Entry 2ZZO (X-ray diffraction, 2.20 A resolution); this record covers chains N and C.

# Chain N
Name: Transmembrane protein
Notes: fragment: gp41 fragment n36
UniProt: P04580; residues 35-70 here correspond to UniProt positions 546-581 (UniProt number = residue number + 511)
Chain sequence (37 residues; each row starts with the number of its first residue):
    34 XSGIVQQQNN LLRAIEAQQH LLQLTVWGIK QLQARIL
Construct notes: acetylation (34)
Modified / non-standard residues: ACE (acetyl group) at position 34

# Chain C
Name: Transmembrane protein
Notes: fragment: fusion inhibitor peptide c34
UniProt: P04578 (ENV_HV1H2); residues 117-150 here correspond to UniProt positions 628-661 (UniProt number = residue number + 511)
Chain sequence (35 residues; row label = number of the first residue in the row):
   116 XWMEWDREIN NYTSLIHSLI EEAQNQQEKN EQELL
Construct notes: acetylation (116); engineered mutation Ala138 (Ser649 in P04578)
Modified / non-standard residues: ACE (acetyl group) at position 116
Curated features (UniProtKB/Swiss-Prot):
  - glycosylation: Asn126 (N-linked (GlcNAc...) asparagine)

# Chain N / chain C interface
Contacting residue pairs (27):
  Gly36(N) - Gln141(C)  hydrogen bond (backbone-side chain)
  Gly36(N) - Asn145(C)  hydrogen bond (backbone-side chain)
  Ile37(N) - Asn145(C)
  Gln39(N) - Gln141(C)
  Gln40(N) - Ala138(C)  hydrogen bond (side chain-backbone)
  Gln40(N) - Gln141(C)
  Gln40(N) - Gln142(C)  hydrogen bond
  Gln40(N) - Asn145(C)
  Asn43(N) - Glu137(C)
  Asn43(N) - Ala138(C)
  Asn43(N) - Gln141(C)
  Arg46(N) - Leu134(C)
  Ala47(N) - Leu134(C)
  Ala50(N) - Ile131(C)
  Gln51(N) - Ile131(C)
  His53(N) - Tyr127(C)
  Leu54(N) - Ile124(C)  hydrophobic
  Leu54(N) - Tyr127(C)  hydrophobic
  Leu54(N) - Ile131(C)  hydrophobic
  Leu57(N) - Trp120(C)  hydrogen bond (backbone-side chain)
  Leu57(N) - Glu123(C)
  Leu57(N) - Ile124(C)  hydrophobic
  Leu57(N) - Tyr127(C)  hydrophobic
  Trp60(N) - ACE_116(C)
  Trp60(N) - Trp120(C)
  Gly61(N) - Trp117(C)
  Gln64(N) - Trp117(C)
Interface residues without a listed pair, chain N (18 interface residues in all): Leu44, Thr58, Leu65
Interface residues without a listed pair, chain C (15 interface residues in all): Thr128, Leu130

# Summary
Chain N and chain C form an interface of 18 and 15 residues respectively, with 5 hydrogen bonds. Among the
polar pairs are Gly36(N)-Gln141(C), Gly36(N)-Asn145(C) and Gln40(N)-Ala138(C).
Here chain N is Transmembrane protein and chain C is Transmembrane protein. Entry 2ZZO (Crystal structure of
the complex between GP41 fragment N36 and fusion inhibitor C34/S138A) was determined by X-ray diffraction.
